5XI5 - chains C and D of the 6 polymer chains in the assembly; structure by X-ray diffraction, 2.81 A resolution.

[Chain C]
Protein: Tubulin alpha chain
Organism: Sus barbatus
UniProt: A0A0R4I993 (A0A0R4I993_SUSBA); residue numbers follow UniProt; this construct covers 1-450
Amino-acid sequence (450 residues; each row starts with the number of its first residue):
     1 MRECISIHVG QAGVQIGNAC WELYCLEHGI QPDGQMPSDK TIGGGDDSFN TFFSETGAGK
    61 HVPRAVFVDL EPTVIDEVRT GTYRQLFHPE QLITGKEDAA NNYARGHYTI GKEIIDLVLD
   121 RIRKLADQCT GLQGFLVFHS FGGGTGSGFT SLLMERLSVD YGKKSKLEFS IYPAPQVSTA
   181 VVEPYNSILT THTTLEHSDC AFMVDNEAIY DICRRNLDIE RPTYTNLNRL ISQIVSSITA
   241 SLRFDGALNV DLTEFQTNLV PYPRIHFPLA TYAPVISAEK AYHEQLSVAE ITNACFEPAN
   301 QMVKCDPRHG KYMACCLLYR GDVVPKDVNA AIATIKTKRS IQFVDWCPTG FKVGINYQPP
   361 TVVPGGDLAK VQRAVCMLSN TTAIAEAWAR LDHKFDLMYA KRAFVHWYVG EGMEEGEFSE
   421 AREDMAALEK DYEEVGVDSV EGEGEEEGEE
Not modelled in the structure: 441-450
Metal / ion sites: Ca2+: Asp39, Thr41, Gly44, Glu55
Ligand contacts: GTP (guanosine-5'-triphosphate): Gly10, Gln11, Ala12, Gln15, Ile16, Asp69, Asp98, Ala99, Ala100, Asn101, Ser140, Gly142, Gly143, Gly144, Thr145, Gly146, Ile171, Pro173, Val177, Ser178, Glu183, Asn206, Tyr224, Leu227, Asn228, Ile231

[Chain D]
Protein: Tubulin beta chain
Organism: Sus barbatus
UniProt: A0A0R4I995 (A0A0R4I995_SUSBA); residues 1-445 here = UniProt positions 1-445
Amino-acid sequence (445 residues; numbered 1 to 445; the number before each row is that of its first residue):
     1 MREIVHIQAG QCGNQIGAKF WEVISDEHGI DPTGSYHGDS DLQLERINVY YNEATGNKYV
    61 PRAILVDLEP GTMDSVRSGP FGQIFRPDNF VFGQSGAGNN WAKGHYTEGA ELVDSVLDVV
   121 RKESESCDCL QGFQLTHSLG GGTGSGMGTL LISKIREEYP DRIMNTFSVM PSPKVSDTVV
   181 EPYNATLSVH QLVENTDETY CIDNEALYDI CFRTLKLTTP TYGDLNHLVS ATMSGVTTCL
   241 RFPGQLNADL RKLAVNMVPF PRLHFFMPGF APLTSRGSQQ YRALTVPELT QQMFDSKNMM
   301 AACDPRHGRY LTVAAIFRGR MSMKEVDEQM LNVQNKNSSY FVEWIPNNVK TAVCDIPPRG
   361 LKMSATFIGN STAIQELFKR ISEQFTAMFR RKAFLHWYTG EGMDEMEFTE AESNMNDLVS
   421 EYQQYQDATA DEQGEFEEEE GEDEA
Not modelled in the structure: 274-283, 432-445
Ligand contacts:
  - GTP (guanosine-5'-triphosphate): Gly10, Gln11, Cys12, Gln15, Ile16, Asp67, Glu69, Ala97, Gly98, Asn99, Asn100, Ser138, Gly140, Gly141, Gly142, Thr143, Gly144, Ser145, Val169, Pro171, Val175, Ser176, Glu181, Asn204, Leu207, Tyr222, Leu225, Asn226
  - Plinabulin (PN6; (3Z,6Z)-3-benzylidene-6-[(5-tert-butyl-1H-imidazol-4-yl)methylidene]piperazine-2,5-dione): Tyr50, Gln134, Asn165, Phe167, Glu198, Tyr200, Val236, Thr237, Cys239, Leu240, Leu246, Leu250, Leu253, Ala254, Asn256, Met257, Ala314, Ala315, Ile316, Lys350, Thr351, Ala352, Ile368

[How chain C and chain D interact]
Pairs across the interface (62; chain C residue first):
  Gln11(C) - Asn247(D)
  Gln15(C) - Gln245(D)
  Glu71(C) - Asn247(D)  hydrogen bond
  Thr73(C) - Asn247(D)  hydrogen bond
  Val74(C) - Asn247(D)
  Lys96(C) - Met1(D)  hydrogen bond (backbone-backbone)
  Lys96(C) - Asp128(D)  salt bridge
  Glu97(C) - Met1(D)
  Glu97(C) - Arg162(D)  salt bridge
  Glu97(C) - Arg251(D)  salt bridge
  Asp98(C) - Asp249(D)
  Asp98(C) - Lys252(D)  salt bridge
  Ala100(C) - Arg251(D)
  Ala100(C) - Lys252(D)
  Ala100(C) - Val255(D)
  Asn101(C) - Lys252(D)
  Asn101(C) - Asn256(D)
  Arg105(C) - Arg251(D)
  Pro175(C) - Asn347(D)
  Pro175(C) - Lys350(D)
  Ser178(C) - Lys350(D)  hydrogen bond (backbone-side chain)
  Thr179(C) - Asn256(D)  hydrogen bond (backbone-side chain)
  Thr179(C) - Lys350(D)
  Ala180(C) - Asn256(D)
  Ala180(C) - Lys350(D)
  Val181(C) - Asn256(D)
  Val181(C) - Ile345(D)  hydrophobic
  Val181(C) - Pro346(D)
  Val181(C) - Asn347(D)
  Val182(C) - Val255(D)  hydrophobic
  Tyr210(C) - Asp327(D)
  Glu220(C) - Lys324(D)
  Arg221(C) - Met323(D)
  Arg221(C) - Lys324(D)
  Arg221(C) - Asp327(D)  salt bridge
  Tyr224(C) - Gln245(D)
  Lys394(C) - Asn347(D)  hydrogen bond
  Leu397(C) - Trp344(D)
  Leu397(C) - Pro346(D)  hydrophobic
  Leu397(C) - Ala430(D)  hydrophobic
  Met398(C) - Trp344(D)  hydrogen bond (backbone-backbone)
  Met398(C) - Ile345(D)  hydrophobic
  Met398(C) - Pro346(D)
  Lys401(C) - Phe260(D)
  Lys401(C) - Trp344(D)
  Lys401(C) - Thr429(D)  hydrogen bond (side chain-backbone)
  Lys401(C) - Ala430(D)
  Arg402(C) - Phe260(D)
  Ala403(C) - Pro259(D)
  Ala403(C) - Phe260(D)  hydrophobic
  Phe404(C) - Val255(D)
  Phe404(C) - Asn256(D)
  Phe404(C) - Val258(D)
  Phe404(C) - Pro259(D)  hydrogen bond (backbone-backbone)
  Phe404(C) - Ile345(D)  hydrophobic
  His406(C) - Val258(D)
  His406(C) - Pro259(D)
  His406(C) - Phe260(D)
  His406(C) - Pro261(D)
  Trp407(C) - Ala254(D)
  Trp407(C) - Val255(D)
  Trp407(C) - Val258(D)  hydrogen bond (side chain-backbone)
Other interface residues (no listed pair), chain D (33 interface residues in all): Cys129, Asp197, Leu246, Thr312, Glu343, Asn348, Thr351, Ala428

[In short]
The interface between chain C and chain D involves 30 residues on one side and 33 on the other, with 10
hydrogen bonds and 5 salt bridges. Polar contacts include Lys96(C)-Asp128(D), Glu97(C)-Arg162(D) and
Glu97(C)-Arg251(D). Bound to chain C: GTP.
Here chain C is Tubulin alpha chain and chain D is Tubulin beta chain, both from Sus barbatus. Entry 5XI5
(Crystal structure of T2R-TTL-PO5 complex) was determined by X-ray diffraction.
